7BEF - chains G and T of the 9 polymer chains in the assembly; structure by electron microscopy, 4.50 A resolution (low resolution: residue-level contacts below are approximate; hydrogen-bond / salt-bridge calls are withheld).

== Chain G ==
Molecule: Transcriptional activator RamA
From: Klebsiella pneumoniae
Reference sequence: Q48413 (RAMA_KLEPN); residues 1-113 here = UniProt positions 1-113
Amino-acid sequence (130 residues; row label = number of the first residue in the row; numbers below 1 keep their minus sign (Met-16 is residue -16)):
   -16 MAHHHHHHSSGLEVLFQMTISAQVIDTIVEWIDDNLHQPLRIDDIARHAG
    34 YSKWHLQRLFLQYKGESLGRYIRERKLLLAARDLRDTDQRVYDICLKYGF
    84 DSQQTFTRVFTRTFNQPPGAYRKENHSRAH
Unresolved in the structure: -16 to 1, 108-113
Construct notes: initiating methionine (-16); expression tag (-15 to 0)
Curated features (UniProtKB/Swiss-Prot):
  - DNA-binding region (H-T-H motif): Asp26 to Lys47, Val74 to Phe97
What the authors report for this chain:
  - mutagenesis - H31D: decreased growth in response to antibiotics
  - mutagenesis - Y75R/D76R/D84R: decreased growth

== Chain T ==
Molecule: pmicF promoter template DNA
From: Klebsiella pneumoniae
Sequence (73 nucleotides; row label = number of the first residue in the row; numbers below 1 keep their minus sign (DA-15 is residue -15)):
   -15 AGTTAATGATGATAGCGGGAGTTATTCTAGTCGCAGGCGACCATTTTGTT
    35 TTGTCATTCAGTGCTATACCTGA

== Chain G / chain T interface ==
Contacting residue pairs - 18 pairs, chain G then chain T:
  Arg24(G) - DA44(T)
  Ile25(G) - DA44(T)
  Trp37(G) - DG47(T)
  Trp37(G) - DC48(T)
  Phe43(G) - DG45(T)
  Leu44(G) - DT46(T)
  Glu49(G) - DG45(T)
  Ser50(G) - DA44(T)
  Ser50(G) - DG45(T)
  Leu51(G) - DA44(T)
  Leu51(G) - DG45(T)
  Gln86(G) - DT35(T)
  Gln87(G) - DT36(T)
  Gln87(G) - DG37(T)
  Thr90(G) - DT36(T)
  Arg91(G) - DT38(T)
  Pro100(G) - DT36(T)
  Pro101(G) - DT36(T)
Other interface residues (no listed pair), chain G (18 interface residues in all): Leu23, Gln40, Val74, Tyr75
Other interface residues (no listed pair), chain T (11 interface residues in all): DT34, DC43

== Summary ==
Chain G and chain T form an interface of 18 and 11 residues respectively. From the paper: H31D of chain G
reduces growth in response to antibiotics; Y75R/D76R/D84R of chain G reduce growth.
Here chain G is Transcriptional activator RamA and chain T is pmicF promoter template DNA, both from
Klebsiella pneumoniae. Entry 7BEF (Structures of class II bacterial transcription complexes) was determined by
electron microscopy together with 7BEG from the same study.
